PDB entry 8FCU | electron microscopy, 3.19 A resolution | chains I and N of the 17 polymer chains in the assembly

# Chain I
Molecule: Type I-MYXAN CRISPR-associated Cas8a1/Cmx1
From: Nostoc sp. 'Peltigera membranacea cyanobiont' 210A
UniProtKB: A0A235IGR9 (A0A235IGR9_9NOSO); residues 3-526 here correspond to UniProt positions 2-525 (UniProt number = residue number - 1)
Chain sequence (534 residues; each row starts with the number of its first residue; numbers below 1 keep their minus sign (Met-7 is residue -7)):
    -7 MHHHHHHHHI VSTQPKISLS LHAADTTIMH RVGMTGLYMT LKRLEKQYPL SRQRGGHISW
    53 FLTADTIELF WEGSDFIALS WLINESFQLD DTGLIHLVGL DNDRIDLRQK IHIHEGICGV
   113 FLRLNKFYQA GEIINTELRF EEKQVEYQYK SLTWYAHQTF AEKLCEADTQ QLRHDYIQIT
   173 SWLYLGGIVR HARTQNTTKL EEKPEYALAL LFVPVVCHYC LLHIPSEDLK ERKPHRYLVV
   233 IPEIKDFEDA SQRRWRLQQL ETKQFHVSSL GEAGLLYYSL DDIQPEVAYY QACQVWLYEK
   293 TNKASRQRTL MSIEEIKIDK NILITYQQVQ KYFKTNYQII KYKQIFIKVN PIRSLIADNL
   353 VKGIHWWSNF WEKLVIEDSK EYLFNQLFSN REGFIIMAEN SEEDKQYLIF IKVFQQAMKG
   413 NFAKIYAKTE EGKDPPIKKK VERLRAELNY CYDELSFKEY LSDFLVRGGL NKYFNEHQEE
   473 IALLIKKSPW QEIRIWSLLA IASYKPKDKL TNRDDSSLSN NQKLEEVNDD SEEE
Unresolved in the structure: -7 to 4, 499-526
Construct notes: initiating methionine (-7); expression tag (-6 to 2)
From the paper describing this entry:
  - binding site for Target DNA strand (chain N): Arg459
  - binding site for Non-target DNA strand: Asn117, Lys118

# Chain N
Molecule: Target DNA strand
Sequence (85 nucleotides; numbered -19 to 65; the number before each row is that of its first residue; numbers below 1 keep their minus sign (DG-19 is residue -19)):
   -19 GGCCGCTACG TATCGTAGAT ATATCTACGC GTAGATATAT CTACGTTTAA CAGTGGCCTT
    41 ATTAAATGAC TTCTCCATGA TCTAC
Unresolved in the structure: -19 to 2

# How chain I and chain N interact
Pairs across the interface - 26 pairs, chain I then chain N:
  Leu116(I) - DA57(N)  base contact
  Leu116(I) - DT58(N)  sugar contact
  Lys118(I) - DT58(N)  base contact
  Phe119(I) - DT58(N)  sugar contact
  Thr172(I) - DT58(N)  phosphate contact
  Thr172(I) - DG59(N)  hydrogen bond to the phosphate
  Ser173(I) - DA57(N)  phosphate contact
  Ser173(I) - DT58(N)  hydrogen bond to the phosphate
  Gly179(I) - DT58(N)  phosphate contact
  Ile180(I) - DA57(N)  phosphate contact
  Ile180(I) - DT58(N)  phosphate contact
  Val181(I) - DT58(N)  hydrogen bond to the phosphate
  Ala184(I) - DT58(N)  base contact
  Lys191(I) - DG59(N)  salt bridge to the phosphate
  Glu219(I) - DC50(N)  phosphate contact
  Glu219(I) - DT51(N)  phosphate contact
  Glu223(I) - DC50(N)  sugar contact
  Arg224(I) - DT51(N)  phosphate contact
  Asn294(I) - DT54(N)  base contact
  Lys295(I) - DT52(N)  phosphate contact
  Arg298(I) - DC56(N)  hydrogen bond to the base
  Gln299(I) - DC56(N)  base contact
  Gln299(I) - DA57(N)  hydrogen bond to the sugar
  Lys431(I) - DT42(N)  salt bridge to the phosphate
  Ala438(I) - DA44(N)  base contact
  Arg459(I) - DT39(N)  salt bridge to the phosphate
Interface residues without a listed pair, chain I (23 interface residues in all): Thr293, Lys420, Glu434
Interface residues without a listed pair, chain N (15 interface residues in all): DC38, DT40, DA41, DC55

# In short
The interface between chain I and chain N involves 23 residues on one side and 15 on the other, with 5
hydrogen bonds and 3 salt bridges. Polar contacts include Arg298(I)-DC56(N), Gln299(I)-DA57(N) and
Thr172(I)-DG59(N). The paper reports a binding site for Non-target DNA strand at Asn117(I) and Lys118(I); a
binding site for Target DNA strand (chain N) at Arg459(I).
Chain I is Type I-MYXAN CRISPR-associated Cas8a1/Cmx1 (Nostoc sp. 'Peltigera membranacea cyanobiont' 210A) and
chain N is Target DNA strand; the structure, Cryo-EM structure of Cascade-DNA-TniQ-TnsC complex in type I-B
CAST system, was determined by electron microscopy, deposited together with 8FCJ, 8FCV, 8FCW, 8FD2, 8FD3, 8FF4
and 8FF5.
